9JGB - chain A; structure by X-ray diffraction, 3.10 A resolution.

# Chain A
Molecule: Ribosomal RNA small subunit methyltransferase Nep1
From: Pyrococcus horikoshii OT3
Notes: EC 2.1.1.-
UniProt: O50087 (NEP1_PYRHO); numbering as in UniProt (aligned over 1-229)
Amino-acid sequence (229 residues; row label = number of the first residue in the row):
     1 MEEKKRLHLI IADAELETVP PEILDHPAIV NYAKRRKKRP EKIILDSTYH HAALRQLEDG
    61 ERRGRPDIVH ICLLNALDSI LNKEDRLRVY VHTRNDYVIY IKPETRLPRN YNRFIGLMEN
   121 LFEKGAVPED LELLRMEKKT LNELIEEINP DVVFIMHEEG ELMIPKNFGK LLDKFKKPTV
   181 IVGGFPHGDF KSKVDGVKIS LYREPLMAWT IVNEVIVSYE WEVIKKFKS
Not modelled in the structure: 1, 228-229
Ligand contacts: sulfite ion (SO3): Thr48, Arg65, Arg106, Leu107, Pro108, Arg109, Asn110, Arg113
Swiss-Prot annotation at these positions:
  - binding site (S-adenosyl-L-methionine): Gly183, Gly188, Leu201 to Leu206
  - site: Arg65 (Interaction with substrate rRNA), Asp67 (Stabilizes Arg-65), Arg106 (Interaction with substrate rRNA), Arg109 (Interaction with substrate rRNA), Arg113 (Interaction with substrate rRNA)

# Summary
Bound to chain A: sulfite ion. Curated annotation (UniProt) lists 8 S-adenosyl-L-methionine-binding residues.
Chain A is Ribosomal RNA small subunit methyltransferase Nep1 (Pyrococcus horikoshii OT3); the structure,
Crystal structure of Nep1 from Pyrococcus horikoshii OT3, was determined by X-ray diffraction together with
9JGC and 9JGD from the same study.
